Entry 9EUH (electron microscopy, 4.40 A resolution (low resolution: residue-level contacts below are approximate; hydrogen-bond / salt-bridge calls are withheld)); this record covers chains L and H of the 15 polymer chains in the assembly.

== Chain L ==
Molecule: Baseplate wedge subunit
Source organism: Staphylococcus phage 812
UniProt: A0A0U1UXD7 (A0A0U1UXD7_9CAUD); numbering as in UniProt (aligned over 1-234)
Amino-acid sequence (234 residues; each row starts with the number of its first residue):
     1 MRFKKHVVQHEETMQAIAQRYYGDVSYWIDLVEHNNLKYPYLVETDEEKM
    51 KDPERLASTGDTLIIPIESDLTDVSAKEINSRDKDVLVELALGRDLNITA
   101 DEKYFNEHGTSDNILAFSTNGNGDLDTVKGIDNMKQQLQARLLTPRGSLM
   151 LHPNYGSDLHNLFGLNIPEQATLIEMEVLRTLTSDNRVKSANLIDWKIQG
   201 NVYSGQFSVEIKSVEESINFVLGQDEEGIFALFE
Unresolved in the structure: 1, 214-234

== Chain H ==
Molecule: TmpF
Source organism: Staphylococcus phage 812
UniProt: A0A0U1WGD3 (A0A0U1WGD3_9CAUD); residue numbers follow UniProt; this construct covers 1-1019
Amino-acid sequence (1019 residues; row label = number of the first residue in the row):
     1 MANFLKNLHPLLRRDRNKKDNQDPNFALIDALNEEMNQVEKDAIESKLQS
    51 SLKTSTSEYLDKFGDWFGVYRKTDEKDDVYRARIIKYLLLKRGTNNAIID
   101 AIKDYLGRDDIDVSVYEPFTNIFYTNKSHLNGEDHLMGYYYRFAVINVSI
   151 GDYFPVEIIDVINEFKPAGVTLYVTYDGASTIRGGAIIKWLDGLPKIETY
   201 QEFDRFTGYDDTFYGHINMNQSKDTDNSSSDIFKTNHSLINSLDVLTGSS
   251 SVGRQYINYGYVTSYVYNPGMTSSVNQISASTEGRGQEVPTDYYMYTSTK
   301 NNNTVELSMQTTSGVSYLYNNFNFRDYMSKYRPQVDLQSDEARRIVSDYI
   351 KELSIDYYLSAVIPPDESIEIKLQVYDFSINRWLTVSINNLSFYEKNIGS
   401 NIGYIKDYLNSELNMFTRLEINAGKRDSVDIKVNYLDLMFYYYERGIYTI
   451 KPYKALIENYLDISRETYVEAFKIASLSNGDIITKTGFQPIGYLKLVGNY
   501 ENTIPSTINIVAKDTDNNPIESNELDVYNTVENRNLLQSYKGVNTIAREI
   551 TSTKEFTVSGWAKEIYSTNYLSKVLKPGKVYTLSFDMEITGNDPTLKSYS
   601 DNHGIYLYSNTKGIVVNGVKSMERTIGNKVSVTQTFTAPTITDHRLLIYT
   651 GRYTSDGKASTPPVFFNTVKITELKLTEGSSKLEYSPAPEDKPNVIEKGI
   701 KFNNILTNIQTLSINSDTILKNVTLYYSYYGDSWVELKTLGNISTGETTE
   751 TNNLIDLYGLQTVDYSNINPMSKVSLRSIWNVKLGELNNQEGSLSNMPND
   801 YFNAVWQDIDKLSDIELGSMRMVKDTEGGVFDGATGEIIKATLFNVGAYT
   851 DLDMLAYTLTNYTEPLTLGSSRLISELKEELLTSESFNVDNRIKVIDSIY
   901 EELPNTSIIKNGFVEREVTGSKYLDYGLYEPIEDGTRYKLIVEGEFKDNI
   951 EFISLYNSNPNFNETFIYPSEIINGVAEKEFIAKPSTEDKPRLNTDVRIY
  1001 IRPYDSTISKVRRVELRKV
Unresolved in the structure: 1, 107-1019

== Interface between chain L and chain H ==
Residue-residue contacts (26):
  Asp101(L) with Arg13(H)
  Tyr104(L) with Arg13(H)
  Ser111(L) with Leu11(H)
  Asp112(L) with Pro10(H)
  Asn113(L) with Pro10(H); Leu11(H); Leu12(H); Arg13(H); Arg14(H)
  Ile114(L) with Leu11(H); Arg13(H)
  Leu115(L) with Leu11(H); Leu12(H); Arg13(H)
  Ala116(L) with Arg13(H); Asn25(H)
  Phe117(L) with Asn25(H)
  Thr119(L) with Pro24(H)
  Thr144(L) with Leu11(H)
  Ser148(L) with Pro10(H)
  Leu149(L) with His9(H); Pro10(H)
  Met150(L) with Asn7(H); Leu8(H); His9(H); Pro10(H)
Also at the interface, not in a pair above, chain L (16 interface residues in all): Leu125, Ala140
Also at the interface, not in a pair above, chain H (13 interface residues in all): Asn17, Leu28, Ile29

== In short ==
16 residues of chain L and 13 residues of chain H are in contact.
Here chain L is Baseplate wedge subunit and chain H is TmpF, both from Staphylococcus phage 812. Entry 9EUH
(Cryo-EM structure of Staphylococcus aureus bacteriophage phi812 baseplate in the pre-contraction state -
core, and wedge ...) was determined by electron microscopy.
